6ZTZ - chains M and Y of the 11 polymer chains in the assembly; structure by electron microscopy, 6.50 A resolution (low resolution: residue-level contacts below are approximate; hydrogen-bond / salt-bridge calls are withheld).

== Chain M ==
Name: Outer capsid protein mu-1
Organism: Reovirus sp
Reference sequence: P11077 (MU1_REOVL); residue numbers follow UniProt; this construct covers 10-71, 97-675
Amino-acid sequence (641 residues; each row starts with the number of its first residue; note: 25 numbers in that range are skipped by the numbering (no residue carries them; nothing is unmodelled there)):
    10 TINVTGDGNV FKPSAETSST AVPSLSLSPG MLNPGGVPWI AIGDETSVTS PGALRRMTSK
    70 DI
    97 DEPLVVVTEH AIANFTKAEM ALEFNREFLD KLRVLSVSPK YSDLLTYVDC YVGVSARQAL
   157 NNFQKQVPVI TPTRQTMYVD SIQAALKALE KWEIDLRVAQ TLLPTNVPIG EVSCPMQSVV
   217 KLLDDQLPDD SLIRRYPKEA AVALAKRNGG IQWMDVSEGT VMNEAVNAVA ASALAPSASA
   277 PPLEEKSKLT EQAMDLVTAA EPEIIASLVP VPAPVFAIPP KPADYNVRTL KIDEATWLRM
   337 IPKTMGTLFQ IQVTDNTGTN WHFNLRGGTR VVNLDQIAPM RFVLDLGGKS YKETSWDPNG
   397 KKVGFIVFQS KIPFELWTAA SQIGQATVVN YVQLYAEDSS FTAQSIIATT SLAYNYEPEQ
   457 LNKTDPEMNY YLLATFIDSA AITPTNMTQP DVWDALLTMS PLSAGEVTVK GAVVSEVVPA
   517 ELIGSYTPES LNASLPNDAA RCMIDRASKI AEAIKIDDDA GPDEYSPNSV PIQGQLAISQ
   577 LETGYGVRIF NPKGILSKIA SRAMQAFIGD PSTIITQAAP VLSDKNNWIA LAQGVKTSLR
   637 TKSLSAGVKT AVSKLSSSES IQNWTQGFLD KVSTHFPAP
Sequence notes: conflict Leu344 (Pro in P11077), Phe359 (Leu in P11077)

== Chain Y ==
Name: Outer capsid protein sigma-3
Organism: Reovirus sp
Reference sequence: P07939 (SIGM3_REOVL); numbering as in UniProt (aligned over 1-365)
Amino-acid sequence (365 residues; row label = number of the first residue in the row):
     1 MEVCLPNGHQ IVDLINNAFE GRVSIYSAQE GWDKTISAQP DMMVCGGAVV CMHCLGVVGS
    61 LQRKLKHLPH HRCNQQIRHQ DYVDVQFADR VTAHWKRGML SFVCQMHAMM NDVSPEDLDR
   121 VRTEGGSLVE LNWLQVDPNS MFRSIHSSWT DPLQVVDDLD TKLDQYWTAL NLMIDSSDLV
   181 PNFMMRDPSH AFNGVRLEGD ARQTQFSRTF DSRSSLEWGV MVYDYSELEH DPSKGRAYRK
   241 ELVTPARDFG HFGLSHYSRA TTPILGKMPA VFSGMLTGNC KMYPFIKGTA KLKTVRKLVD
   301 SVNHAWGVEK IRYALGPGGM TGWYNRTMQQ APIVLTPAAL TMFSDTTKFG DLDYPVMIGD
   361 PMILG
Sequence notes: conflict Cys104 (Ala in P07939), Asn325 (Asp in P07939)
Swiss-Prot annotation at these positions:
  - zinc finger: Cys51 to Cys73 (CCHC-type)

== Chain M / chain Y interface ==
Contacting residue pairs - 55 pairs, chain M then chain Y:
  Lys327(M) - Val334(Y)
  Ile328(M) - Arg326(Y)
  Ile328(M) - Gln330(Y)
  Ile328(M) - Ile333(Y)
  Ile328(M) - Val334(Y)
  Asp329(M) - Gly8(Y)
  Asp329(M) - His9(Y)
  Asp329(M) - Arg326(Y)
  Asp329(M) - Gln330(Y)
  Glu330(M) - Asn7(Y)
  Glu330(M) - His9(Y)
  Glu330(M) - Arg326(Y)
  Ala331(M) - Arg326(Y)
  Met341(M) - Pro332(Y)
  Glu411(M) - Gln330(Y)
  Val505(M) - Arg312(Y)
  Lys506(M) - Arg312(Y)
  Lys506(M) - Tyr313(Y)
  Lys506(M) - Ala314(Y)
  Lys506(M) - Leu315(Y)
  Lys506(M) - Gly316(Y)
  Ala508(M) - Arg312(Y)
  Ala508(M) - Pro317(Y)
  Val510(M) - Arg312(Y)
  Val514(M) - Tyr313(Y)
  Ala516(M) - Glu2(Y)
  Glu517(M) - Glu2(Y)
  Glu517(M) - Glu309(Y)
  Glu517(M) - Lys310(Y)
  Glu517(M) - Tyr313(Y)
  Ile519(M) - Glu2(Y)
  Ser521(M) - Glu2(Y)
  Ser521(M) - Tyr313(Y)
  Thr523(M) - His9(Y)
  Ser526(M) - Asn7(Y)
  Ser575(M) - Arg72(Y)
  Glu578(M) - Arg72(Y)
  Thr579(M) - His70(Y)
  Gly580(M) - His70(Y)
  Gly580(M) - His71(Y)
  Gly580(M) - Arg72(Y)
  Tyr581(M) - Met42(Y)
  Tyr581(M) - His53(Y)
  Tyr581(M) - His70(Y)
  Tyr581(M) - His71(Y)
  Tyr581(M) - Arg72(Y)
  Tyr581(M) - Cys73(Y)
  Tyr581(M) - Gln75(Y)
  Gly582(M) - His70(Y)
  Val583(M) - His70(Y)
  Arg584(M) - His70(Y)
  Ala614(M) - Met1(Y)
  Ala615(M) - Met1(Y)
  Pro616(M) - Met1(Y)
  Ser619(M) - Met1(Y)
Interface residues without a listed pair, chain M (35 interface residues in all): Thr332, Val509, Val513, Leu518, Gly520
Interface residues without a listed pair, chain Y (31 interface residues in all): Cys4, Gln10, Val12, Cys51, Gln62, Pro69

== Overview ==
35 residues of chain M and 31 residues of chain Y are in contact.
Here chain M is Outer capsid protein mu-1 and chain Y is Outer capsid protein sigma-3, both from Reovirus sp.
Entry 6ZTZ (Assembly intermediates of orthoreovirus captured in the cell) was determined by electron
microscopy, deposited together with 6XF7, 6XF8, 6ZTS and 6ZTY.
